5B7S - chains A and B; structure by X-ray diffraction, 2.58 A resolution.

# Chain A (and B)
Name: Cysteine desulfurase
Source organism: Thermococcus onnurineus (strain NA1)
Notes: EC 2.8.1.7; chain B of this document is another copy of the same molecule, construct and numbering; everything in this record applies to it too
UniProt: B6YT87 (B6YT87_THEON); residues 1-399 here = UniProt positions 1-399
Chain sequence (419 residues; numbered -19 to 399; the number before each row is that of its first residue; numbers below 1 keep their minus sign (Met-19 is residue -19)):
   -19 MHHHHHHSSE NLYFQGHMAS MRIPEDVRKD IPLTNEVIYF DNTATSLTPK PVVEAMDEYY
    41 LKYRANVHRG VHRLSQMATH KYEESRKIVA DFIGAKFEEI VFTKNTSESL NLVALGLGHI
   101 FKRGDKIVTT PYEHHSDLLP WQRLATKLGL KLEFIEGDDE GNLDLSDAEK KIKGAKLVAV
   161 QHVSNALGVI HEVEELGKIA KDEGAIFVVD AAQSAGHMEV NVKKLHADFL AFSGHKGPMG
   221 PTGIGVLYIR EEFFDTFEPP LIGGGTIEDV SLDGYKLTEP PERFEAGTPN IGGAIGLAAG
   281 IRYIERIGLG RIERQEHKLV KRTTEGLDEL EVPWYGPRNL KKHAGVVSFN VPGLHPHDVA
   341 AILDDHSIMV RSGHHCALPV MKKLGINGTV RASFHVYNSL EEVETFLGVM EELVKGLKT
Not modelled in the structure: -19 to -2, 396-399 (chain B: -19 to -3, 398-399)
Modified positions: Lys216 ((2S)-2-amino-6-[[3-hydroxy-2-methyl-5-(phosphonooxymethyl)pyridin-4-yl]methylideneamino]hexanoic acid; LLP)
Differences from the reference sequence: expression tag (-19 to 0)

# Chain A / chain B interface
Residue-residue contacts (164):
  Leu13(A) - Leu41(B)
  Leu13(A) - Lys42(B)
  Leu13(A) - Arg44(B)
  Val17(A) - Arg53(B)
  Val17(A) - Leu54(B)  hydrophobic
  Tyr19(A) - Arg44(B)
  Tyr19(A) - Leu54(B)  hydrophobic
  Asp21(A) - His52(B)  salt bridge
  Ala24(A) - Asn46(B)  hydrogen bond (backbone-side chain)
  Thr25(A) - Arg44(B)  hydrogen bond
  Thr25(A) - Ala45(B)
  Thr25(A) - Asn46(B)
  Ser26(A) - Arg44(B)  hydrogen bond (backbone-side chain)
  Leu27(A) - Arg44(B)
  Thr28(A) - Tyr40(B)
  Thr28(A) - Leu41(B)
  Thr28(A) - Arg44(B)
  Val33(A) - Asp37(B)
  Val33(A) - Leu41(B)  hydrophobic
  Asp37(A) - Val33(B)
  Asp37(A) - Asp37(B)
  Tyr39(A) - Thr222(B)
  Tyr40(A) - Thr28(B)  hydrogen bond (backbone-side chain)
  Tyr40(A) - Pro221(B)
  Tyr40(A) - Thr222(B)  hydrogen bond (side chain-backbone)
  Leu41(A) - Leu13(B)
  Leu41(A) - Thr28(B)
  Leu41(A) - Val33(B)  hydrophobic
  Lys42(A) - Leu13(B)
  Arg44(A) - Tyr19(B)
  Arg44(A) - Thr25(B)  hydrogen bond
  Arg44(A) - Ser26(B)  hydrogen bond (side chain-backbone)
  Arg44(A) - Thr28(B)
  Arg44(A) - His215(B)  hydrogen bond (side chain-backbone)
  Arg44(A) - Gly220(B)
  Arg44(A) - Thr222(B)
  Ala45(A) - Thr25(B)
  Asn46(A) - Ala24(B)  hydrogen bond (side chain-backbone)
  Asn46(A) - Thr25(B)
  Asn46(A) - Arg351(B)
  Val47(A) - Arg351(B)  hydrogen bond (backbone-side chain)
  Val51(A) - Ala340(B)
  Val51(A) - Ala341(B)  hydrophobic
  His52(A) - Asp21(B)  salt bridge
  His52(A) - Asp344(B)
  His52(A) - Met349(B)
  His52(A) - Val350(B)
  His52(A) - Arg351(B)
  Arg53(A) - Val17(B)
  Arg53(A) - Asp344(B)  hydrogen bond (backbone-side chain)
  Arg53(A) - Ser347(B)  hydrogen bond
  Leu54(A) - Tyr19(B)  hydrophobic
  Ser55(A) - Arg351(B)  hydrogen bond
  Lys84(A) - Glu88(B)  salt bridge
  Lys84(A) - Leu241(B)
  Asn85(A) - Ala266(B)  hydrogen bond (side chain-backbone)
  Asn85(A) - Gly267(B)
  Asn85(A) - Thr268(B)  hydrogen bond (side chain-backbone)
  Ser87(A) - Ala266(B)  hydrogen bond (side chain-backbone)
  Ser87(A) - Gly267(B)  hydrogen bond (side chain-backbone)
  Glu88(A) - Lys84(B)  salt bridge
  Glu88(A) - Glu88(B)
  Asn91(A) - Pro240(B)
  Asn91(A) - Leu241(B)
  Asn91(A) - Ile242(B)  hydrogen bond (side chain-backbone)
  Pro111(A) - Leu252(B)
  His115(A) - Gly243(B)
  His115(A) - Ile247(B)
  His115(A) - Val250(B)
  Ser116(A) - Gly243(B)
  Ser116(A) - Gly244(B)  hydrogen bond (side chain-backbone)
  Leu118(A) - Val250(B)  hydrophobic
  Leu119(A) - Ile242(B)  hydrophobic
  Leu119(A) - Ile247(B)  hydrophobic
  Leu119(A) - Tyr255(B)  hydrophobic
  Pro120(A) - Ile242(B)
  Gln122(A) - Ser251(B)  hydrogen bond (side chain-backbone)
  Gln122(A) - Leu252(B)
  Gln122(A) - Asp253(B)
  Gln122(A) - Gly254(B)  hydrogen bond (side chain-backbone)
  Gln122(A) - Tyr255(B)
  Arg123(A) - Pro239(B)  hydrogen bond (side chain-backbone)
  Arg123(A) - Pro240(B)  hydrogen bond (side chain-backbone)
  Arg123(A) - Ile242(B)
  Arg123(A) - Tyr255(B)
  Lys127(A) - Glu238(B)  salt bridge
  Phe134(A) - Leu252(B)
  His215(A) - Arg44(B)
  His215(A) - Asn46(B)
  His215(A) - Thr268(B)  hydrogen bond
  Lys216(A) - Gly267(B)
  Lys216(A) - Thr268(B)
  Gly220(A) - Arg44(B)
  Pro221(A) - Tyr40(B)
  Thr222(A) - Tyr39(B)
  Thr222(A) - Tyr40(B)  hydrogen bond
  Thr222(A) - Arg44(B)
  Thr222(A) - Pro269(B)
  Thr222(A) - Asn270(B)  hydrogen bond
  Thr222(A) - Ile271(B)
  Thr222(A) - Gly272(B)  hydrogen bond (side chain-backbone)
  Gly223(A) - Asn270(B)
  Pro239(A) - Arg123(B)  hydrogen bond (backbone-side chain)
  Pro240(A) - Asn91(B)
  Pro240(A) - Leu95(B)
  Pro240(A) - Arg123(B)  hydrogen bond (backbone-side chain)
  Leu241(A) - Asn91(B)
  Ile242(A) - Asn91(B)  hydrogen bond (backbone-side chain)
  Ile242(A) - Leu119(B)  hydrophobic
  Ile242(A) - Pro120(B)
  Ile242(A) - Arg123(B)
  Gly243(A) - His115(B)
  Gly243(A) - Ser116(B)
  Gly243(A) - Leu119(B)
  Gly244(A) - His115(B)
  Gly244(A) - Ser116(B)  hydrogen bond (backbone-side chain)
  Ile247(A) - His115(B)
  Ile247(A) - Leu119(B)  hydrophobic
  Ile247(A) - His354(B)
  Asp249(A) - Leu358(B)
  Val250(A) - His115(B)
  Val250(A) - Leu358(B)
  Ser251(A) - Leu118(B)
  Ser251(A) - Gln122(B)  hydrogen bond (backbone-side chain)
  Leu252(A) - Pro111(B)
  Leu252(A) - Gln122(B)  hydrogen bond (backbone-side chain)
  Leu252(A) - Phe134(B)
  Gly254(A) - Gln122(B)
  Tyr255(A) - Leu119(B)  hydrophobic
  Tyr255(A) - Gln122(B)
  Tyr255(A) - Arg123(B)
  Ala266(A) - Asn85(B)  hydrogen bond (backbone-side chain)
  Ala266(A) - Ser87(B)
  Gly267(A) - Asn85(B)
  Gly267(A) - Ser87(B)
  Gly267(A) - Lys216(B)
  Thr268(A) - Asn85(B)  hydrogen bond (backbone-side chain)
  Thr268(A) - His215(B)
  Thr268(A) - Lys216(B)
  Pro269(A) - Thr222(B)
  Asn270(A) - Thr222(B)  hydrogen bond
  Asn270(A) - Gly223(B)
  Asn270(A) - Asn270(B)
  Ile271(A) - Thr222(B)  hydrogen bond (backbone-side chain)
  Gly272(A) - Thr222(B)  hydrogen bond (backbone-side chain)
  Ala340(A) - Val51(B)
  Ala341(A) - Val51(B)
  Asp344(A) - His52(B)
  Asp344(A) - Arg53(B)  hydrogen bond (side chain-backbone)
  Ser347(A) - Arg53(B)  hydrogen bond
  Met349(A) - His52(B)
  Val350(A) - His52(B)
  Arg351(A) - Asn46(B)
  Arg351(A) - Val47(B)  hydrogen bond (side chain-backbone)
  Arg351(A) - His48(B)  hydrogen bond (side chain-backbone)
  Arg351(A) - Gly50(B)
  Arg351(A) - Ser55(B)
  Ser352(A) - Val51(B)
  Leu358(A) - Asp249(B)
  Leu358(A) - Val250(B)
  Pro359(A) - Leu252(B)  hydrophobic
  Lys362(A) - Asp249(B)  salt bridge
  Lys362(A) - Val250(B)  hydrogen bond (side chain-backbone)
  Lys362(A) - Ser251(B)
Interface residues without a listed pair, chain A (94 interface residues in all): Pro12, Glu16, Lys30, Met36, Tyr43, Gly50, Phe82, Thr83, Leu95, His114, Glu238, Gly245, Glu248, Asp253, Gly273, His337, His354, Cys356
Interface residues without a listed pair, chain B (92 interface residues in all): Pro12, Glu16, Leu27, Lys30, Met36, Tyr43, Thr83, His114, Gly245, Gly273, His337, Ser352, Cys356, Pro359, Lys363

# Overview
94 residues of chain A face 92 of chain B across their interface; the contacts include 43 hydrogen bonds and 6
salt bridges. Among the polar pairs are Asp21(A)-His52(B), Lys84(A)-Glu88(B) and Lys127(A)-Glu238(B).
Both chains are Cysteine desulfurase (Thermococcus onnurineus (strain NA1)). Entry 5B7S (Apo structure of
Cysteine Desulfurase from Thermococcus onnurineus NA1) was determined by X-ray diffraction (same publication
as 5B7U, 5B87 and 5B89).
